Entry 8UD5 (electron microscopy, 3.13 A resolution); this record covers chains B and G of the 8 polymer chains in the assembly.

[Chain B]
Molecule: Non-structural protein 15
Source organism: Severe acute respiratory syndrome coronavirus 2
Notes: EC 4.6.1.-
UniProt: P0DTD1 (R1AB_SARS2); residues 1-346 here correspond to UniProt positions 6453-6798 (UniProt number = residue number + 6452)
Sequence (359 residues; numbered -12 to 346; the number before each row is that of its first residue; numbers below 1 keep their minus sign (Met-12 is residue -12)):
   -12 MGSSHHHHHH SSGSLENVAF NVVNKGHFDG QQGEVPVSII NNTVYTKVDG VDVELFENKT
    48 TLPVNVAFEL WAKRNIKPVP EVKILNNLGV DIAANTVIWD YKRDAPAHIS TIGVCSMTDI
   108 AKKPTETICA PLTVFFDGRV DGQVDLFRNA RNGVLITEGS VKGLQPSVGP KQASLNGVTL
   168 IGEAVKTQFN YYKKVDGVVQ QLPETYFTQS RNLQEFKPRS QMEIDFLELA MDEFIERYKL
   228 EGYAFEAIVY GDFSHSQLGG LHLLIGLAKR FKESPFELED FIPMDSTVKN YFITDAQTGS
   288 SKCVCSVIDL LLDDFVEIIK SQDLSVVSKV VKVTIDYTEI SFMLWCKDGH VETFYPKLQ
Disordered / not traced: -12 to 0
Differences from the reference sequence: initiating methionine (-12); expression tag (-11 to 0); engineered mutation Ala234 (His6686 in P0DTD1)
Swiss-Prot annotation at these positions:
  - active site: His249 (Proton acceptor), Lys289 (For uridylate-specific endoribonuclease nsp15 activity)
  - binding site (uracil): Lys289 to Ser293, Thr340 to Lys344
  - site: Lys289 (Transition state stabilizer), Ser293 (Uracil recognition site), Gln346 (Cleavage)
From the paper describing this entry:
  - binding site for the 35-nt RNA strand (chain G): Lys110, Thr112, Glu113, Asp132
  - binding site for the 35-nt RNA strand: Asp132, Arg135, Asn136
  - catalytic residues: His249 (citing earlier work)

[Chain G]
Molecule: 35-nt RNA strand
Sequence (35 nucleotides; row label = number of the first residue in the row):
     1 UUUUUUUUUU UUUUUUUUUU GUCAUUCUCC UAAGA
Disordered / not traced: 28-35

[How chain B and chain G interact]
Residue-residue contacts (6; chain B residue first):
  Lys12(B) - U15(G)  phosphate contact
  Lys12(B) - U16(G)  sugar contact
  Gln18(B) - U15(G)  sugar contact
  Gly146(B) - U26(G)  phosphate contact
  Ser147(B) - U26(G)  hydrogen bond to the phosphate
  Ser147(B) - C27(G)  hydrogen bond to the phosphate
Also at the interface, not in a pair above, chain B (7 interface residues in all): Asp16, Gln19, Glu145
Also at the interface, not in a pair above, chain G (5 interface residues in all): U14

[Summary]
7 residues of chain B and 5 residues of chain G are in contact; the contacts include 2 hydrogen bonds. Polar
contacts include Ser147(B)-U26(G) and Ser147(B)-C27(G). The paper reports the catalytic residue His249(B); a
binding site for the 35-nt RNA strand (chain G) at Lys110(B), Thr112(B) and Glu113(B) among others.
Here chain B is Non-structural protein 15 (Severe acute respiratory syndrome coronavirus 2) and chain G is a
35-nt RNA strand. Entry 8UD5 (SARS-CoV-2 Nsp15 bound to poly(A/U) RNA, state 2) was determined by electron
microscopy together with 8UD2, 8UD3 and 8UD4 from the same study.
